8G9S - chains M and N of the 15 polymer chains in the assembly; structure by electron microscopy, 3.40 A resolution.

== Chain M ==
Molecule: Cas7
Source organism: Neisseria lactamica
UniProtKB: A0A378VEU0 (A0A378VEU0_NEILA); numbering as in UniProt (aligned over 2-283)
Amino-acid sequence (283 residues; numbered 2 to 284; the number before each row is that of its first residue):
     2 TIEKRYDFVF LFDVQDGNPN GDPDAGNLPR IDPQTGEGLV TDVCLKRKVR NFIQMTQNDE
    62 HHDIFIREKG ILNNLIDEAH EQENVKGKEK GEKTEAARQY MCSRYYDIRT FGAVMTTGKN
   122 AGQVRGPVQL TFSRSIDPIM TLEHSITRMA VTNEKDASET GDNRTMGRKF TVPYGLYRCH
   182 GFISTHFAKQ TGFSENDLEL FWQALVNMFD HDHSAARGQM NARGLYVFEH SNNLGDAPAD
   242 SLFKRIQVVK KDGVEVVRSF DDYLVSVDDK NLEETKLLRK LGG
Disordered / not traced: 75-93
Differences from the reference sequence: expression tag (284)

== Chain N ==
Molecule: Cas5
Source organism: Neisseria lactamica
UniProtKB: D0W8X4 (D0W8X4_NEILA); residue numbers follow UniProt; this construct covers 2-206
Amino-acid sequence (205 residues; each row starts with the number of its first residue):
     2 RFILEISGDL ACFTRSELKV ERVSYPVITP AAARNILMAI LWKPAIRWKV LKIEILKPIQ
    62 WTNIRRNEVG TKMSERSGSL YIEDNRQQRA SMLLKDVAYR IHADFDMTSE AGESDNYVKF
   122 AEMFKRRAKK GQYFHQPYLG CREFPCDFRL LEKAEDGLPL EDITQDFGFM LYDMDFSKSD
   182 PRDSNNAEPM FYQCKAVNGV ITVPP
Differences from the reference sequence: conflict Ala32 (Ser in D0W8X4)

== Chain M / chain N interface ==
Residue-residue contacts (65):
  Arg6(M) - Gly132(N)  hydrogen bond (side chain-backbone)
  Arg6(M) - Gln133(N)
  Arg6(M) - Tyr134(N)  hydrogen bond
  Pro24(M) - Arg66(N)  hydrogen bond (backbone-side chain)
  Asp25(M) - Arg66(N)  salt bridge
  Arg31(M) - Ile65(N)
  Arg31(M) - Arg66(N)  hydrogen bond (side chain-backbone)
  Asp33(M) - Lys96(N)  salt bridge
  Asp43(M) - Glu144(N)
  Lys47(M) - Glu144(N)  salt bridge
  Arg48(M) - Ile83(N)
  Phe66(M) - Met74(N)  hydrophobic
  Phe66(M) - Gly79(N)
  Phe66(M) - Ser80(N)  hydrogen bond (backbone-side chain)
  Phe66(M) - Leu81(N)  hydrophobic
  Ile67(M) - Ile83(N)  hydrophobic
  Arg68(M) - Gly79(N)
  Arg68(M) - Ser80(N)
  Arg68(M) - Tyr82(N)
  Arg68(M) - Ile83(N)
  Arg68(M) - Glu84(N)
  Glu69(M) - Ile83(N)
  Glu69(M) - Glu84(N)
  Lys70(M) - Tyr82(N)
  Lys70(M) - Glu84(N)  hydrogen bond (backbone-side chain)
  Lys70(M) - Asp85(N)  salt bridge
  Met102(M) - Met74(N)  hydrophobic
  Met102(M) - Glu76(N)
  Tyr106(M) - Gly79(N)
  Ile109(M) - Met74(N)  hydrophobic
  Val115(M) - Met74(N)
  Met116(M) - Met74(N)  hydrophobic
  Thr117(M) - Met74(N)  hydrogen bond (backbone-backbone)
  Thr117(M) - Ser75(N)
  Lys120(M) - Arg183(N)
  Asn121(M) - Arg183(N)
  Asn121(M) - Asp184(N)  hydrogen bond
  Arg126(M) - His136(N)
  Arg126(M) - Tyr139(N)
  Pro128(M) - Arg143(N)
  Val129(M) - Arg143(N)  hydrogen bond (backbone-side chain)
  Gln130(M) - Tyr139(N)
  Gln130(M) - Arg143(N)  hydrogen bond (side chain-backbone)
  Leu131(M) - Glu144(N)
  Thr132(M) - Glu144(N)
  Thr132(M) - Pro146(N)
  Phe133(M) - Leu11(N)  hydrophobic
  Phe133(M) - Phe145(N)  hydrophobic
  Phe183(M) - Gln137(N)
  Phe183(M) - Pro146(N)  hydrophobic
  Ser185(M) - Phe135(N)  hydrogen bond (side chain-backbone)
  Ser185(M) - His136(N)
  His187(M) - Tyr134(N)
  His187(M) - Phe135(N)
  Phe188(M) - His136(N)
  Leu235(M) - Arg128(N)
  Leu235(M) - Gly132(N)
  Leu235(M) - Gln133(N)
  Leu235(M) - Tyr134(N)
  Gly236(M) - Gln133(N)  hydrogen bond (backbone-side chain)
  Asp237(M) - Lys131(N)
  Ala238(M) - Lys131(N)  hydrogen bond (backbone-backbone)
  Pro239(M) - Lys130(N)
  Pro239(M) - Lys131(N)
  Asp241(M) - Arg150(N)  salt bridge
Other interface residues (no listed pair), chain M (47 interface residues in all): Pro34, Thr42, Gly71, Leu73, Asn74, Ala122, Gly127, Arg135, Asn233
Other interface residues (no listed pair), chain N (37 interface residues in all): Thr63, Arg67, Asn68, Lys73, Gln89, Asp148

== Summary ==
Chain M and chain N form an interface of 47 and 37 residues respectively; the contacts include 13 hydrogen
bonds and 5 salt bridges. Polar pairs include Asp25(M)-Arg66(N), Asp33(M)-Lys96(N) and Lys47(M)-Glu144(N).
Here chain M is Cas7 and chain N is Cas5, both from Neisseria lactamica. Entry 8G9S (Exploiting Activation and
Inactivation Mechanisms in Type I-C CRISPR-Cas3 for Genome Editing Applications) was determined by electron
microscopy (same publication as 8G9T, 8G9U, 8GAF, 8GAM and 8GAN).
